Entry 2AKA (X-ray diffraction, 1.90 A resolution); this record covers chains L and B of the 3 polymer chains in the assembly.

== Chain L ==
Name: Linker
Sequence (13 residues; numbered 766 to 778; the number before each row is that of its first residue):
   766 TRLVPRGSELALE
Disordered / not traced: 772-778

== Chain B ==
Name: Dynamin-1
Source organism: Rattus norvegicus
Notes: EC 3.6.5.5
Reference sequence: P21575 (DYN1_RAT); residue numbers follow UniProt; this construct covers 6-304
Sequence (299 residues; numbered 6 to 304; the number before each row is that of its first residue):
     6 MEDLIPLVNRLQDAFSAIGQNADLDLPQIAVVGGQSAGKSSVLENFVGRD
    56 FLPRGSGIVTRRPLVLQLVNSTTEYAEFLHCKGKKFTDFEEVRLEIEAET
   106 DRVTGTNKGISPVPINLRVYSPHVLNLTLVDLPGMTKVPVGDQPPDIEFQ
   156 IRDMLMQFVTKENCLILAVSPANSDLANSDALKIAKEVDPQGQRTIGVIT
   206 KLDLMDEGTDARDVLENKLLPLRRGYIGVVNRSQKDIDGKKDITAALAAE
   256 RKFFLSHPSYRHLADRMGTPYLQKVLNQQLTNHIRDTLPGLRNKLQSQL
Swiss-Prot annotation at these positions:
  - region: Gly38 to Ser45 (G1 motif), Val64 to Arg66 (G2 motif), Asp136 to Gly139 (G3 motif), Thr205 to Asp208 (G4 motif), Val235 to Ser238 (G5 motif)
  - binding site (GDP): Ser41, Gly43, Lys44, Ser45, Ser46, Arg59, Gly60, Lys206, Asp208, Asp211, Asn236, Arg237, Gln239
  - modified residue: Tyr80 (Phosphotyrosine), Tyr125 (3'-nitrotyrosine)
  - mutagenesis: Arg59 (R59A: Decreases of 32% the basal GTPase activity. Decreases of 44% the assembly-stimulated GTPase activity; R59K: Decreases of 67% the basal GTPase activity ...)
What the authors report for this chain:
  - contacts within the chain: Phe20-Leu304, Arg66-Asp106 (salt bridge), Arg67-Glu104 (salt bridge), Gly38-Met140 (backbone contact), Gln40-Met140 (backbone contact)
  - mutagenesis - R59A, R59K: decreased catalytic activity (basal GTPase activity)
  - mutagenesis - R59A (7-fold): decreased binding to GTP
  - mutagenesis - R59A, R59K: decreased catalytic activity on lipid tubule-stimulated

== How chain L and chain B interact ==
Pairs across the interface - 10 pairs, chain L then chain B:
  Thr766(L) with Arg297(B), hydrogen bond (backbone-side chain); Gln301(B)
  Arg767(L) with Arg297(B)
  Leu768(L) with Leu12(B); Ala19(B), hydrophobic
  Val769(L) with Leu16(B), hydrophobic; Arg297(B), hydrogen bond (backbone-side chain)
  Pro770(L) with Leu12(B)
  Arg771(L) with Arg297(B); Asn298(B), hydrogen bond
Other interface residues (no listed pair), chain B (10 interface residues in all): Arg15, Leu293, Leu296, Leu300

== Summary ==
6 residues of chain L face 10 of chain B across their interface; the contacts include 3 hydrogen bonds. Polar
contacts include Thr766(L)-Arg297(B), Val769(L)-Arg297(B) and Arg771(L)-Asn298(B). From the paper: R59A and
R59K of chain B reduce catalytic activity (basal GTPase activity); contacts within the chain involving
Phe20(B), Leu304(B) and Arg66(B) among others.
Chain L is Linker and chain B is Dynamin-1 (Rattus norvegicus); the structure, Structure of the
nucleotide-free myosin II motor domain from Dictyostelium discoideum fused to the GTPase domain ..., was
determined by X-ray diffraction.
